PDB entry 8J5S | electron microscopy, 3.00 A resolution | chains B and C of the 5 polymer chains in the assembly

[Chain B]
Protein: Putative peptide transport permease protein Rv1283c
Organism: Mycobacterium tuberculosis (strain ATCC 25618 / H37Rv)
UniProtKB: P9WFZ7 (Y1283_MYCTU); numbering as in UniProt (aligned over 1-325)
Amino-acid sequence (325 residues; row label = number of the first residue in the row):
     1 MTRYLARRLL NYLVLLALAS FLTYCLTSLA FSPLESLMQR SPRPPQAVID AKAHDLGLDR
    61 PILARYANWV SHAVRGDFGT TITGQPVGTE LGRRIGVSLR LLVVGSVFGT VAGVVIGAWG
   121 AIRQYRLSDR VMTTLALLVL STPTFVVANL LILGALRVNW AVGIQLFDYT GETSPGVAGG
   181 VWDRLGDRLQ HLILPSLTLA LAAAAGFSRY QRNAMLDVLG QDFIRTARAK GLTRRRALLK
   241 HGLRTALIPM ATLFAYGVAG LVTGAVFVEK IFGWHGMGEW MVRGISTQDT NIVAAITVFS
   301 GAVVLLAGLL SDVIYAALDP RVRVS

[Chain C]
Protein: Putative peptide transport permease protein Rv1282c
Organism: Mycobacterium tuberculosis (strain ATCC 25618 / H37Rv)
UniProtKB: P9WFZ9 (Y1282_MYCTU); numbering as in UniProt (aligned over 1-291)
Amino-acid sequence (291 residues; each row starts with the number of its first residue):
     1 MTEFASRRTL VVRRFLRNRA AVASLAALLL LFVSAYALPP LLPYSYDDLD FNALLQPPGT
    61 KHWLGTNALG QDLLAQTLRG MQKSMLIGVC VAVISTGIAA TVGAISGYFG GWRDRTLMWV
   121 VDLLLVVPSF ILIAIVTPRT KNSANIMFLV LLLAGFGWMI SSRMVRGMTM SLREREFIRA
   181 ARYMGVSSRR IIVGHVVPNV ASILIIDAAL NVAAAILAET GLSFLGFGIQ PPDVSLGTLI
   241 ADGTASATAF PWVFLFPASI LVLILVCANL TGDGLRDALD PASRSLRRGV R
Disordered / not traced: 1, 284-291

[How chain B and chain C interact]
Pairs across the interface - 48 pairs, chain B then chain C:
  Leu15(B) - Trp119(C)  hydrophobic
  Leu18(B) - Trp119(C)  hydrophobic
  Ala19(B) - Leu123(C)
  Ala19(B) - Val126(C)  hydrophobic
  Leu22(B) - Leu123(C)  hydrophobic
  Leu26(B) - Leu132(C)  hydrophobic
  Leu26(B) - Ile135(C)  hydrophobic
  Leu26(B) - Val136(C)  hydrophobic
  Thr27(B) - Ile135(C)
  Leu29(B) - Arg139(C)
  Ala30(B) - Ile135(C)
  Ala30(B) - Pro138(C)
  Ala30(B) - Arg139(C)
  Phe31(B) - Ile135(C)
  Phe31(B) - Pro138(C)  hydrophobic
  Leu137(B) - Asn269(C)
  Leu137(B) - Leu270(C)  hydrophobic
  Ser141(B) - Leu265(C)
  Ser141(B) - Val266(C)
  Ser141(B) - Asn269(C)
  Thr142(B) - Val262(C)
  Pro143(B) - Leu217(C)  hydrophobic
  Pro143(B) - Leu265(C)
  Phe145(B) - Thr220(C)
  Phe145(B) - Phe224(C)  hydrophobic
  Asn149(B) - Thr244(C)
  Leu150(B) - Phe254(C)  hydrophobic
  Leu153(B) - Ala247(C)  hydrophobic
  Arg209(B) - Asp273(C)  salt bridge
  Tyr256(B) - Ile160(C)  hydrophobic
  Val262(B) - Pro128(C)  hydrophobic
  Thr263(B) - Pro128(C)
  Thr263(B) - Phe130(C)
  Phe267(B) - Phe130(C)  hydrophobic
  Phe267(B) - Gly221(C)
  Phe267(B) - Leu225(C)  hydrophobic
  Lys270(B) - Phe224(C)  hydrogen bond (side chain-backbone)
  Lys270(B) - Leu225(C)
  Met281(B) - Ile131(C)  hydrophobic
  Ile285(B) - Ala134(C)
  Ile285(B) - Phe227(C)  hydrophobic
  Gln288(B) - Pro138(C)
  Val293(B) - Ile135(C)  hydrophobic
  Thr297(B) - Ile135(C)
  Ser300(B) - Pro128(C)
  Ser300(B) - Ile131(C)
  Gly301(B) - Val126(C)
  Val304(B) - Val126(C)
Also at the interface, not in a pair above, chain B (39 interface residues in all): Val14, Thr23, Ser32, Val146, Ala259, Ile271, Val282, Leu305
Also at the interface, not in a pair above, chain C (33 interface residues in all): Asp122, Leu125, Val127, Ile240, Leu261

[Overview]
The interface between chain B and chain C involves 39 residues on one side and 33 on the other, with 1
hydrogen bond and 1 salt bridge. Polar pairs include Arg209(B)-Asp273(C) and Lys270(B)-Phe224(C).
Chain B is Putative peptide transport permease protein Rv1283c and chain C is Putative peptide transport
permease protein Rv1282c, both from Mycobacterium tuberculosis (strain ATCC 25618 / H37Rv); the structure,
Cryo-EM structure of Mycobacterium tuberculosis OppABCD in the pre-catalytic intermediate state, was
determined by electron microscopy together with 8J5Q, 8J5R, 8J5T and 8J5U from the same study.
